PDB entry 7T1Z | X-ray diffraction, 2.77 A resolution | chains B and C of the 3 polymer chains in the assembly

[Chain B]
Name: F-box/WD repeat-containing protein 7
Source organism: Homo sapiens
UniProt: Q969H0 (FBXW7_HUMAN); numbering as in UniProt (aligned over 263-707)
Sequence (457 residues; row label = number of the first residue in the row):
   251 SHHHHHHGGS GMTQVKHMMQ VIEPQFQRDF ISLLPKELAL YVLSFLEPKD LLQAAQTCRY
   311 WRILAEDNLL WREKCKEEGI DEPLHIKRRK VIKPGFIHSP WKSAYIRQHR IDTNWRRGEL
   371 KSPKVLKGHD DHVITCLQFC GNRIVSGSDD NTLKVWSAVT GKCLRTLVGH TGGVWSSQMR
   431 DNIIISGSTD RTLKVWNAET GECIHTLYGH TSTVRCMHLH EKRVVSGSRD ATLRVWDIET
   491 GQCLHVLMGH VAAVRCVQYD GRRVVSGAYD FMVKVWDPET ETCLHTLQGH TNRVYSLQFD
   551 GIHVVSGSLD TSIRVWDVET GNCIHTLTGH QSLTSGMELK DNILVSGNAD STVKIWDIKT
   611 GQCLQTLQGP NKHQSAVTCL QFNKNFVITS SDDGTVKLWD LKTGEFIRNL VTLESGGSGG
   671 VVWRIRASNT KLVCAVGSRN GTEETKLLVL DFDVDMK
Unresolved in the structure: 251-262, 338-342, 706-707
Sequence notes: expression tag (251-262)
UniProt features mapped onto this chain:
  - natural variant: Thr416 (T416A: In DEDHIL; T416I: In DEDHIL), His420 (H420L: In DEDHIL), Gly423 (G423R: In DEDHIL), Arg441 (R441G: In DEDHIL), Ser462 (S462P: In DEDHIL), Arg465 (R465C: In an acute lymphoblastic leukemia cell line; R465H: In DEDHIL), Arg479 (R479Q: In DEDHIL), Asp480 (D480G: In DEDHIL), Arg505 (R505H: In DEDHIL; R505L: In an ovarian cancer cell line), Val544 (V544G: In DEDHIL), His580 (H580Y: In DEDHIL), Ser582 (S582A: In DEDHIL; S582L: In a colorectal cancer sample), 7 further natural variant entries in UniProt
  - mutagenesis: Ser349 (S349A: Does not affect interaction with PIN1), Ser372 (S372A: Does not affect interaction with PIN1)

[Chain C]
Name: Myc proto-oncogene N terminal degron
Sequence (20 residues; row label = number of the first residue in the row):
    47 EDIWKKFELL PTPPLSPSRR
Unresolved in the structure: 47-50, 63-66
Modified positions: Thr58 (phosphothreonine; TPO); Ser62 (phosphoserine; SEP)
Reported in the primary citation:
  - mutagenesis - S62A: increased stability
  - mutagenesis - S62E: increased binding to F-box/WD repeat-containing protein 7 (chain B)

[Interface between chain B and chain C]
Pairs across the interface (28; chain B residue first):
  Trp425(B) - Thr58(C)
  Trp425(B) - Pro59(C)  hydrophobic
  Ser462(B) - Ser62(C)
  Thr463(B) - Ser62(C)
  Arg465(B) - Thr58(C)
  Arg465(B) - Pro59(C)
  Arg479(B) - Thr58(C)
  Arg479(B) - Pro59(C)  hydrogen bond (side chain-backbone)
  Arg479(B) - Pro60(C)  hydrogen bond (side chain-backbone)
  Arg479(B) - Ser62(C)
  Arg505(B) - Thr58(C)
  Tyr519(B) - Thr58(C)
  Tyr545(B) - Leu56(C)
  Leu559(B) - Lys51(C)
  Leu559(B) - Phe53(C)  hydrophobic
  Gln581(B) - Lys51(C)
  Ser582(B) - Lys51(C)
  Ser582(B) - Lys52(C)
  Leu583(B) - Phe53(C)  hydrophobic
  Leu583(B) - Leu56(C)  hydrophobic
  Ser585(B) - Leu56(C)
  Ala599(B) - Lys52(C)
  Ala599(B) - Phe53(C)
  Gln624(B) - Lys52(C)
  Ser625(B) - Lys52(C)  hydrogen bond
  Val627(B) - Leu56(C)
  Thr628(B) - Leu56(C)
  Asp642(B) - Leu55(C)
Interface residues without a listed pair, chain B (25 interface residues in all): Val383, Thr439, Arg441, Thr461, Ala626, Trp673
Interface residues without a listed pair, chain C (11 interface residues in all): Pro57, Leu61
The authors on this interface:
  - residue pairs: Arg441(B)-Ser62(C), Ser462(B)-Ser62(C) (hydrogen bond), Thr463(B)-Ser62(C) (hydrogen bond), Arg479(B)-Ser62(C), Tyr545(B)-Pro57(C) (water-mediated contact)
  - interface residues, chain C: Phe53(C)

[Overview]
The interface between chain B and chain C involves 25 residues on one side and 11 on the other, with 3
hydrogen bonds. Among the polar pairs are Arg479(B)-Pro59(C), Arg479(B)-Pro60(C) and Ser625(B)-Lys52(C). The
authors report contacts between Arg441(B) and Ser62(C) and Arg479(B) and Ser62(C); hydrogen bonds between
Ser462(B) and Ser62(C) and Thr463(B) and Ser62(C); a water-mediated contact between Tyr545(B) and Pro57(C).
The paper reports that S62A of chain C increases stability; the interface residue Phe53(C).
Chain B is F-box/WD repeat-containing protein 7 (Homo sapiens) and chain C is Myc proto-oncogene N terminal
degron; the structure, Structure of the Fbw7-Skp1-MycNdegron complex, was determined by X-ray diffraction,
deposited together with 7T1Y.
